PDB entry 6BC0 | X-ray diffraction, 2.20 A resolution | chains A and F

Chain A:
Molecule: Rho guanine nucleotide exchange factor 28
Organism: Homo sapiens
UniProt: Q8N1W1 (ARG28_HUMAN), isoform Q8N1W1-3; residues 1049-1194 here = UniProt positions 1049-1194
Sequence (150 residues; each row starts with the number of its first residue):
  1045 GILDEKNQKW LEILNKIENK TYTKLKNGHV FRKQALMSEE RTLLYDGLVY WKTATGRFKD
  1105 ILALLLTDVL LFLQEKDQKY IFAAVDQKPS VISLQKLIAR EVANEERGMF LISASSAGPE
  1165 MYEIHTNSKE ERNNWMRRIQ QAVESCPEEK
Not modelled in the structure: 1045-1050, 1083-1085, 1111-1112, 1187-1194
Construct notes: expression tag (1045-1048)
From the paper describing this entry:
  - conformationally variable residues (loop rearrangement): Ser1157 to Glu1164

Chain F:
Molecule: Transforming protein RhoA
Organism: Homo sapiens
UniProt: P61586 (RHOA_HUMAN); residue numbers follow UniProt; this construct covers 1-181
Sequence (185 residues; row label = number of the first residue in the row; numbers below 1 keep their minus sign (Gly-3 is residue -3)):
    -3 GILDMAAIRK KLVIVGDGAC GKTCLLIVFS KDQFPEVYVP TVFENYVADI EVDGKQVELA
    57 LWDTAGQEDY DRLRPLSYPD TDVILMCFSI DSPDSLENIP EKWTPEVKHF CPNVPIILVG
   117 NKKDLRNDEH TRRELAKMKQ EPVKPEEGRD MANRIGAFGY MECSAKTKDG VREVFEMATR
   177 AALQA
Not modelled in the structure: -3 to 2
Construct notes: expression tag (-3 to 0)
Bound ions: Mg2+: Thr19, Thr37 (together with GTP-gamma-S)
Residues lining bound ligands: GTP-gamma-S (GSP; 5'-guanosine-diphosphate-monothiophosphate): Asp13, Gly14, Ala15, Cys16, Gly17, Lys18, Thr19, Cys20, Phe30, Pro31, Tyr34, Pro36, Thr37, Thr60, Ala61, Gly62, Gln63, Lys118, Asp120, Leu121, Ser160, Ala161, Lys162
From the paper describing this entry:
  - mutagenesis - E40D/V43S/A56G (2-fold): decreased binding to Rho guanine nucleotide exchange factor 28 (chain A)

How chain A and chain F interact:
Residue-residue contacts - 27 pairs, chain A then chain F:
  Lys1140(A) with Arg68(F)
  Ile1142(A) with Val38(F), hydrophobic; Leu69(F), hydrophobic
  Arg1144(A) with Phe39(F), hydrogen bond (side chain-backbone); Glu40(F), salt bridge
  Glu1145(A) with Asn41(F), hydrogen bond (backbone-side chain)
  Val1146(A) with Asn41(F)
  Ala1147(A) with Asn41(F), hydrogen bond (backbone-side chain); Tyr42(F); Val43(F)
  Asn1148(A) with Arg5(F); Val43(F); Glu54(F)
  Phe1154(A) with Phe39(F), hydrophobic; Asn41(F); Trp58(F), hydrophobic
  Ile1156(A) with Phe39(F), hydrophobic; Leu69(F), hydrophobic; Leu72(F), hydrophobic
  Ala1158(A) with Arg68(F), hydrogen bond (backbone-side chain); Leu69(F), hydrophobic
  Ser1160(A) with Arg68(F)
  Pro1163(A) with Arg68(F); Leu72(F), hydrophobic
  Glu1164(A) with Leu72(F)
  Met1165(A) with Phe39(F), hydrophobic; Leu72(F)
Also at the interface, not in a pair above, chain A (16 interface residues in all): Glu1149, Ser1159
Also at the interface, not in a pair above, chain F (13 interface residues in all): Ala56
From the paper, about this interface:
  - specific contacts: Arg1144(A)-Glu40(F) (salt bridge)
  - interface residues, chain A: Ile1142(A), Phe1154(A), Ile1156(A), Met1165(A)
  - hot spots on chain A (mutagenesis) - F1154A/I1156A: decreased binding to Transforming protein RhoA (chain F)
  - interface residues, chain F: Val38(F), Phe39(F), Asn41(F), Trp58(F), Leu69(F), Leu72(F)

Overview:
The interface between chain A and chain F involves 16 residues on one side and 13 on the other; the contacts
include 4 hydrogen bonds and 1 salt bridge. Polar contacts include Arg1144(A)-Glu40(F), Arg1144(A)-Phe39(F)
and Glu1145(A)-Asn41(F). The paper describes a salt bridge between Arg1144(A) and Glu40(F). The paper reports
that E40D/V43S/A56G of chain F reduce binding to Rho guanine nucleotide exchange factor 28 (chain A);
interface residues Ile1142(A), Phe1154(A) and Val38(F) among others.
Here chain A is Rho guanine nucleotide exchange factor 28 and chain F is Transforming protein RhoA, both from
Homo sapiens. Entry 6BC0 (A Complex between PH Domain of p190RhoGEF and Activated RhoA Bound to a GTP Analog)
was determined by X-ray diffraction.
